PDB entry 1RD8 | X-ray diffraction, 3.00 A resolution | chains B and E of the 6 polymer chains in the assembly

== Chain B ==
Molecule: hemagglutinin
Source organism: Influenza A virus
Notes: fragment: Membrane fusion domain, HA2 (residues 1-175)
Sequence (182 residues; row label = number of the first residue in the row):
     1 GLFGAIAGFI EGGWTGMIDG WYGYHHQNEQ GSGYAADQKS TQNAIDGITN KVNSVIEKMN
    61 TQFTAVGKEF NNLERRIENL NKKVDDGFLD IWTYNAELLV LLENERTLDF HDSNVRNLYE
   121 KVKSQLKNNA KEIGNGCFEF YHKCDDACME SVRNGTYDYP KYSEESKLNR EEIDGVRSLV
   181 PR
Not modelled in the structure: 176-182
Construct notes: cloning artifact (177-182)
Disulfides: Cys144-Cys148
Covalent attachments: N-acetylglucosamine (NAG) linked to Asn154

== Chain E ==
Molecule: hemagglutinin
Source organism: Influenza A virus
Notes: fragment: Receptor binding domain, HA1 (residues 11-329)
Sequence (335 residues; each row starts with the number of its first residue; note: 2 numbers in that range are skipped by the numbering (no residue carries them; nothing is unmodelled there); a row labelled like 125A-125C holds insertion residues (125A, then the next letters in order)):
     3 ADPGYLLEDT ICIGYHA
   19A N
    20 NSTDTVDTV
    31 LEKNV
   35A T
    36 VTHSVNLLED SHNGKLCKL
   54A K
    55 GIAPLQLGKC NIAGWLLGNP ECDLLLTA
   82A S
    83 SWSYIVETSN SENG
   96A T
    97 CYPGDFIDYE ELREQLSSVS SFEKFEIFP
125A-125C KTS
   126 SWPNHETT
  133A K
   134 GVTAACSYAG ASSFYRNLLW LTKKGSSYPK LSKSYVNNKG KEVLVLWGVH HPPTGTDQQS
   194 LYQNADAYVS VGSSKYNRRF TPEIAARPKV RDQAGRMNYY WTLLEPGDTI TFEATGNLIA
   254 PWYAFALNRG S
  264A G
   265 SGIITSDAPV HDCNTKCQTP HGAINSSLPF QNIHPVTIGE CPKYVRSTKL RMATGLRNIP
   325 SIQSR
Not modelled in the structure: 3-9
Construct notes: cloning artifact (3-10)
Disulfides: Cys52-Cys277, Cys64-Cys76, Cys97-Cys139, Cys281-Cys305
Covalent attachments: N-acetylglucosamine (NAG) linked to Asn34, Asn95

== Chain B / chain E interface ==
Pairs across the interface - 13 pairs, chain B then chain E:
  Asn72(B) - Glu107(E)
  Asn72(B) - Gln111(E)  hydrogen bond (backbone-side chain)
  Leu73(B) - Asp104(E)
  Leu73(B) - Glu107(E)
  Leu73(B) - Trp234(E)  hydrophobic
  Glu74(B) - Glu107(E)  hydrogen bond (backbone-side chain)
  Arg75(B) - Glu107(E)  hydrogen bond (backbone-side chain)
  Arg75(B) - Gln111(E)
  Arg76(B) - Glu106(E)
  Arg76(B) - Glu107(E)  salt bridge
  Arg76(B) - Glu110(E)
  Asn79(B) - Glu110(E)  hydrogen bond
  Asp90(B) - Lys307(E)  salt bridge
Interface residues without a listed pair, chain B (8 interface residues in all): Tyr94
Interface residues without a listed pair, chain E (9 interface residues in all): Lys208, Phe294

== Overview ==
The interface between chain B and chain E involves 8 residues on one side and 9 on the other; the contacts
include 4 hydrogen bonds and 2 salt bridges. Polar pairs include Arg76(B)-Glu107(E), Asp90(B)-Lys307(E) and
Asn72(B)-Gln111(E). Covalently linked N-acetylglucosamine: at Asn154(B).
Here chain B is hemagglutinin and chain E is hemagglutinin, both from Influenza A virus. Entry 1RD8 (Crystal
Structure of the 1918 Human H1 Hemagglutinin Precursor (HA0)) was determined by X-ray diffraction.
